Entry 5Y5O (X-ray diffraction, 2.40 A resolution); this record covers chains A and C of the 3 polymer chains in the assembly.

[Chain A (and C)]
Name: Wsv112
From: White spot syndrome virus (isolate Shrimp/China/Tongan/1996)
Notes: chain C of this document is another copy of the same molecule, construct and numbering; everything in this record applies to it too
UniProt: Q77J78 (Q77J78_WSSVS); residues 1-171 here = UniProt positions 1-171
Chain sequence (174 residues; numbered -2 to 171; the number before each row is that of its first residue; numbers below 1 keep their minus sign (Ser-2 is residue -2)):
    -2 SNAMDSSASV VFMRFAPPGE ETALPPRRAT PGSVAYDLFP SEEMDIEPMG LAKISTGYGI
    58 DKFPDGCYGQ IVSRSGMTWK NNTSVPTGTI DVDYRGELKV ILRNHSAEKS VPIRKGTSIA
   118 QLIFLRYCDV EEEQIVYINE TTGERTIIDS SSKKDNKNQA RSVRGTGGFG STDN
Not modelled in the structure: -2 to 2, 151-171
Sequence notes: expression tag (-2 to 0)
What the authors report for this chain:
  - contacts within the chain: Asn136-Gly140 (backbone contact)
  - conformationally variable residues (side-chain flip): Arg24
  - mutagenesis - S115R, K150A, K150E, R158A (2.5-fold), R158E (2.5-fold), R158W (2.5-fold), R161K (140-fold), F166Y (20-fold), D170G, D170L, D170DEL/N171DEL: decreased catalytic activity
  - mutagenesis - V160D: unchanged catalytic activity
  - specificity-determining residues: Tyr91 (proposed by the authors, not directly observed)
  - catalytic residues: Arg71, Arg161 (proposed by the authors, not directly observed)
  - catalytic residues: Asp88
  - mutagenesis - R71E, D88N: abolished catalytic activity
  - mutagenesis - R24T (30-fold), D34N (50-fold): decreased catalytic activity on dUTP
  - mutagenesis - R24T, D34N: decreased binding to dUTP

[Chain A / chain C interface]
Residue-residue contacts (71; chain A residue first):
  Ala5(A) - Cys125(C)  hydrophobic
  Ala5(A) - Val127(C)
  Ala5(A) - Glu128(C)  hydrogen bond (backbone-backbone)
  Ala5(A) - Glu129(C)  hydrogen bond (backbone-backbone)
  Ser6(A) - Glu129(C)
  Val7(A) - Val127(C)  hydrophobic
  Val7(A) - Glu129(C)  hydrogen bond (backbone-backbone)
  Val7(A) - Glu130(C)
  Val7(A) - Gln131(C)  hydrogen bond (backbone-backbone)
  Val8(A) - Gln131(C)
  Val8(A) - Val133(C)  hydrophobic
  Phe9(A) - Gln131(C)  hydrogen bond (backbone-backbone)
  Phe9(A) - Ile132(C)
  Phe9(A) - Val133(C)  hydrogen bond (backbone-backbone)
  Met10(A) - Val133(C)
  Arg11(A) - Val133(C)  hydrogen bond (backbone-backbone)
  Arg11(A) - Tyr134(C)
  Arg11(A) - Ile145(C)
  Phe12(A) - Tyr134(C)
  Ala13(A) - Tyr134(C)
  Pro14(A) - Tyr134(C)  hydrophobic
  Pro15(A) - Tyr134(C)
  Pro15(A) - Ile145(C)  hydrophobic
  Pro22(A) - Ile132(C)  hydrophobic
  Arg24(A) - Ile132(C)
  Arg24(A) - Asp146(C)  salt bridge
  Arg25(A) - Asp126(C)  salt bridge
  Arg25(A) - Val127(C)  hydrogen bond (side chain-backbone)
  Arg25(A) - Glu130(C)  salt bridge
  Arg25(A) - Lys150(C)
  Thr27(A) - Asp90(C)  hydrogen bond
  Pro28(A) - Lys150(C)  hydrogen bond (backbone-side chain)
  Gly29(A) - Asp88(C)
  Gly29(A) - Val89(C)  hydrogen bond (backbone-backbone)
  Gly29(A) - Asp90(C)
  Ser30(A) - Asp88(C)
  Val31(A) - Tyr65(C)  hydrophobic
  Val31(A) - Thr86(C)
  Val31(A) - Asp88(C)  hydrogen bond (backbone-side chain)
  Val31(A) - Val89(C)
  Val31(A) - Tyr124(C)
  Tyr33(A) - Val127(C)
  Tyr33(A) - Glu130(C)  hydrogen bond
  Asp58(A) - Arg142(C)  salt bridge
  Pro61(A) - Cys125(C)  hydrophobic
  Cys64(A) - Cys125(C)  hydrophobic
  Val69(A) - Thr86(C)
  Ser70(A) - Pro83(C)  hydrogen bond (side chain-backbone)
  Ser70(A) - Thr84(C)  hydrogen bond
  Arg71(A) - Thr84(C)
  Ser72(A) - Thr84(C)
  Thr75(A) - Leu48(C)
  Thr75(A) - Pro83(C)
  Thr75(A) - Thr84(C)
  Trp76(A) - Leu48(C)
  Trp76(A) - Ala49(C)
  Trp76(A) - Lys50(C)
  Asn79(A) - Leu48(C)
  Asn79(A) - Arg100(C)  hydrogen bond
  Thr80(A) - Arg100(C)
  His102(A) - Arg100(C)  hydrogen bond
  Gln118(A) - Thr86(C)
  Ile120(A) - Tyr65(C)
  Ile120(A) - Thr86(C)
  Phe121(A) - Tyr124(C)
  Phe121(A) - Cys125(C)  hydrogen bond (backbone-backbone)
  Leu122(A) - Tyr65(C)  hydrophobic
  Leu122(A) - Arg123(C)
  Arg123(A) - Arg123(C)  hydrogen bond (backbone-backbone)
  Arg123(A) - Tyr124(C)
  Arg123(A) - Cys125(C)
Interface residues without a listed pair, chain A (41 interface residues in all): Ser4, Ala32, Tyr55, Ser81
Interface residues without a listed pair, chain C (31 interface residues in all): Ile98, Leu122, Ile135, Thr143

[Overview]
41 residues of chain A face 31 of chain C across their interface, with 19 hydrogen bonds and 4 salt bridges.
Polar pairs include Arg24(A)-Asp146(C), Arg25(A)-Asp126(C) and Arg25(A)-Glu130(C). The paper reports catalytic
residues Arg71(A), Arg161(A) and Asp88(A); S115R, K150A and K150E of chain A, among others, reduce catalytic
activity; 16 substitutions were tested in all.
Both chains are Wsv112 (White spot syndrome virus (isolate Shrimp/China/Tongan/1996)). Entry 5Y5O (Crystal
structure of the dUTPase of white spot syndrome virus in the apo state) was determined by X-ray diffraction,
deposited together with 5Y5P and 5Y5Q.
